3WTW - chains A and B of the 5 polymer chains in the assembly; structure by X-ray diffraction, 2.90 A resolution.

Chain A:
Molecule: Runt-related transcription factor 1
Organism: Mus musculus
UniProtKB: Q03347 (RUNX1_MOUSE); numbering as in UniProt (aligned over 60-263)
Chain sequence (204 residues; row label = number of the first residue in the row):
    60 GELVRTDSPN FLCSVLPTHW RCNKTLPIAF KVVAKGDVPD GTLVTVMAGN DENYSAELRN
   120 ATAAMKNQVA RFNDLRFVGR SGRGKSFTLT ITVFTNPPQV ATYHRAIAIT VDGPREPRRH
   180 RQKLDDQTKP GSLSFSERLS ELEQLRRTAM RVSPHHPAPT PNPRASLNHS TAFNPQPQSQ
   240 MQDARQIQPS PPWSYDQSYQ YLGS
Disordered / not traced: 178-263
Construct notes: engineered mutation Lys94 (Leu in Q03347), Ala167 (Lys in Q03347)
Swiss-Prot annotation at these positions:
  - region (Interaction with DNA): Arg80 to Thr84, Arg135 to Gly143, Ile168 to Arg177
  - binding site (chloride): Asn112, Glu116, Arg139, Val170
  - modified residue (Phosphoserine): Ser193, Ser212, Ser249
From the paper describing this entry:
  - mutagenesis - R80K, V170A: abolished binding to phosphorylated Ets1 with Runx1
  - mutagenesis - R80K, V170A: decreased signaling in response to phosphorylated Ets1 and Runx1
  - mutagenesis - R80K, V170A: abolished binding to Protein C-ets-1
  - mutagenesis - R80K, V170A: decreased signaling with Protein C-ets-1

Chain B:
Molecule: Core-binding factor subunit beta
Organism: Mus musculus
UniProtKB: Q08024 (PEBB_MOUSE); residue numbers follow UniProt; this construct covers 1-142
Chain sequence (142 residues; each row starts with the number of its first residue):
     1 MPRVVPDQRS KFENEEFFRK LSRECEIKYT GFRDRPHEER QTRFQNACRD GRSEIAFVAT
    61 GTNLSLQFFP ASWQGEQRQT PSREYVDLER EAGKVYLKAP MILNGVCVIW KGWIDLHRLD
   121 GMGCLEFDEE RAQQEDALAQ QA
Disordered / not traced: 1, 72-80, 141-142
Swiss-Prot annotation at these positions:
  - modified residue: Ser10 (Phosphoserine)

Interface between chain A and chain B:
Contacting residue pairs - 46 pairs, chain A then chain B:
  Asp66(A) with Asn104(B), hydrogen bond (backbone-side chain)
  Ser67(A) with Asn104(B)
  Pro68(A) with Pro2(B); Val4(B); Val5(B); Asn104(B); Gly105(B)
  Asn69(A) with Pro2(B), hydrogen bond (backbone-backbone); Arg3(B)
  Met106(A) with Asn63(B); Leu64(B); Ser65(B)
  Ala107(A) with Asn63(B)
  Gly108(A) with Gly61(B)
  Asn109(A) with Gly61(B)
  Asp110(A) with Ala59(B)
  Asn112(A) with Arg33(B)
  Tyr113(A) with Lys28(B); Thr30(B); Arg33(B), hydrogen bond; Ala56(B); Gly61(B); Asn63(B), hydrogen bond (backbone-side chain)
  Ser114(A) with Thr30(B); Arg33(B), hydrogen bond (backbone-side chain); Asn63(B), hydrogen bond
  Glu116(A) with Asp34(B)
  Thr149(A) with Asn63(B), hydrogen bond (side chain-backbone)
  Thr151(A) with Ser65(B)
  Phe153(A) with Ser65(B); Gln67(B)
  Asn155(A) with Arg3(B)
  Pro156(A) with Ala71(B), hydrophobic; Arg131(B)
  Pro157(A) with Gln67(B); Met101(B); Ile102(B), hydrogen bond (backbone-backbone)
  Gln158(A) with Arg3(B)
  Val159(A) with Leu64(B), hydrophobic; Ile102(B); Leu103(B); Asn104(B), hydrogen bond (backbone-backbone)
  Ala160(A) with Asn104(B)
  Thr161(A) with Phe17(B); Asn104(B), hydrogen bond
  His163(A) with Phe17(B)
Other interface residues (no listed pair), chain A (27 interface residues in all): Lys94, Thr147, Thr154
Other interface residues (no listed pair), chain B (28 interface residues in all): Tyr29, Val58, Thr60, Thr62, Pro100

Overview:
27 residues of chain A and 28 residues of chain B are in contact, with 10 hydrogen bonds. Among the polar
pairs are Asp66(A)-Asn104(B), Tyr113(A)-Arg33(B) and Tyr113(A)-Asn63(B). From the paper: R80K and V170A of
chain A abolish binding to phosphorylated Ets1 with Runx1; R80K and V170A of chain A reduce signaling in
response to phosphorylated Ets1 and Runx1.
Chain A is Runt-related transcription factor 1 and chain B is Core-binding factor subunit beta, both from Mus
musculus; the structure, Crystal structure of the complex comprised of ETS1(K167A), RUNX1, CBFBETA, and the
tcralpha gene enhancer DNA, was determined by X-ray diffraction (same publication as 3WTS, 3WTT, 3WTU, 3WTV,
3WTX and 3WU1).
